PDB entry 6ALG | electron microscopy, 3.70 A resolution | chains B and N of the 9 polymer chains in the assembly

Chain B:
Molecule: 29-nt DNA strand
Sequence (29 nucleotides; each row starts with the number of its first residue):
     1 GGGTATTCGC CGTGTACCTC TCCTAGCCC

Chain N:
Molecule: Transcription termination factor nun
Organism: Escherichia phage HK022
UniProt: P18683 (VNUN_BPHK0); residues 1-109 here correspond to UniProt positions 4-112 (UniProt number = residue number + 3)
Amino-acid sequence (109 residues; row label = number of the first residue in the row):
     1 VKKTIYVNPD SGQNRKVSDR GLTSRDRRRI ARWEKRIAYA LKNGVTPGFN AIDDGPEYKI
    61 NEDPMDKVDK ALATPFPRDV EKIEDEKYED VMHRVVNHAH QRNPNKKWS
Disordered / not traced: 1-86
From the paper describing this entry:
  - binding site for the 29-nt DNA strand: His93, Asn105
  - binding site for the 29-nt DNA strand (chain B): Arg94
  - binding site for the 20-nt RNA strand: His98
  - contacts within the chain: Arg102-Ser109

Chain B / chain N interface:
Pairs across the interface - 6 pairs, chain B then chain N:
  DG12(B) with Trp108(N), phosphate contact
  DC22(B) with His100(N), hydrogen bond to the base
  DC23(B) with Val96(N), base contact
  DT24(B) with His93(N), hydrogen bond to the base; Arg94(N), hydrogen bond to the base; Asn97(N), hydrogen bond to the phosphate
Other interface residues (no listed pair), chain N (7 interface residues in all): His98

Summary:
4 residues of chain B face 7 of chain N across their interface; the contacts include 4 hydrogen bonds. Polar
pairs include DC22(B)-His100(N), DT24(B)-His93(N) and DT24(B)-Arg94(N). The paper reports a binding site for
the 29-nt DNA strand at His93(N) and Asn105(N); a binding site for the 29-nt DNA strand (chain B) at Arg94(N).
Chain B is a 29-nt DNA strand and chain N is Transcription termination factor nun (Escherichia phage HK022);
the structure, CryoEM structure of HK022 Nun - E.coli RNA polymerase elongation complex, was determined by
electron microscopy together with 6ALF and 6ALH from the same study.
